PDB entry 7ZDL | electron microscopy, 3.35 A resolution | chains C and D

# Chain C
Protein: ATP-binding/permease protein CydC
Organism: Escherichia coli K-12
Reference sequence: P23886 (CYDC_ECOLI); residue numbers follow UniProt; this construct covers 1-573
Chain sequence (573 residues; row label = number of the first residue in the row):
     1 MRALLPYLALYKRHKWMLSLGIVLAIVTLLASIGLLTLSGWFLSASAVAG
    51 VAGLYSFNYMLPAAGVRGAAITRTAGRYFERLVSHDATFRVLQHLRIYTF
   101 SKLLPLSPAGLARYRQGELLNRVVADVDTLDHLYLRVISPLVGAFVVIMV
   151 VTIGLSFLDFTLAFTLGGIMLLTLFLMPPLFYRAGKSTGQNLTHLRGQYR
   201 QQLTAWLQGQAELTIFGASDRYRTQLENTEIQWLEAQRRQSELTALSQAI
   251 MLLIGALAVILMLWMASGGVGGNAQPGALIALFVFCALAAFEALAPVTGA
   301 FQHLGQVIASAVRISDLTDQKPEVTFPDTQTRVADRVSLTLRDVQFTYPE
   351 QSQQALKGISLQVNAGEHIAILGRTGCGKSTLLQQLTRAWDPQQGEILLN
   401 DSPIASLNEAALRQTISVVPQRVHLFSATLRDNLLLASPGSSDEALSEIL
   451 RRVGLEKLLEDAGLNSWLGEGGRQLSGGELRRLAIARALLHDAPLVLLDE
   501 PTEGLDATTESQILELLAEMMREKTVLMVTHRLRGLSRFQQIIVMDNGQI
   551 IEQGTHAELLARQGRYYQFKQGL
Not modelled in the structure: 573
Ion coordination: heme b/c Fe: His85 (shared with His312(D) of chain D); Mg2+: Ser380, Gln421 (together with AMP-PNP)
Ligand contacts:
  - AMP-PNP (ANP; phosphoaminophosphonic acid-adenylate ester): Ala112, Tyr348, Gln351, Ala355, Arg374, Thr375, Gly376, Cys377, Gly378, Lys379, Ser380, Thr381, Gln421, Glu500
  - heme b/c (HEB): Arg81, His85, Thr88, Phe89, Asp131, His132, Leu135, Arg136
Reported in the primary citation:
  - heme b/c coordination: His85

# Chain D
Protein: ATP-binding/permease protein CydD
Organism: Escherichia coli K-12
Reference sequence: P29018 (CYDD_ECOLI); numbering as in UniProt (aligned over 1-588)
Chain sequence (588 residues; each row starts with the number of its first residue):
     1 MNKSRQKELTRWLKQQSVISQRWLNISRLLGFVSGILIIAQAWFMARILQ
    51 HMIMENIPREALLLPFTLLVLTFVLRAWVVWLRERVGYHAGQHIRFAIRR
   101 QVLDRLQQAGPAWIQGKPAGSWATLVLEQIDDMHDYYARYLPQMALAVSV
   151 PLLIVVAIFPSNWAAALILLGTAPLIPLFMALVGMGAADANRRNFLALAR
   201 LSGHFLDRLRGMETLRIFGRGEAEIESIRSASEDFRQRTMEVLRLAFLSS
   251 GILEFFTSLSIALVAVYFGFSYLGELDFGHYDTGVTLAAGFLALILAPEF
   301 FQPLRDLGTFYHAKAQAVGAADSLKTFMETPLAHPQRGEAELASTDPVTI
   351 EAEELFITSPEGKTLAGPLNFTLPAGQRAVLVGRSGSGKSSLLNALSGFL
   401 SYQGSLRINGIELRDLSPESWRKHLSWVGQNPQLPAATLRDNVLLARPDA
   451 SEQELQAALDNAWVSEFLPLLPQGVDTPVGDQAARLSVGQAQRVAVARAL
   501 LNPCSLLLLDEPAASLDAHSEQRVMEALNAASLRQTTLMVTHQLEDLADW
   551 DVIWVMQDGRIIEQGRYAELSVAGGPFATLLAHRQEEI
Not modelled in the structure: 1-4, 480-481, 587-588
Ion coordination: heme b/c Fe: His312 (shared with His85(C) of chain C); Mg2+: Gln430 (together with AMP-PNP)
Ligand contacts:
  - AMP-PNP (ANP; phosphoaminophosphonic acid-adenylate ester), molecule 1: Ala112, Lys363, Leu365, Ser385, Gly386, Ser387, Gly388, Lys389, Ser390, Ser391, Gln430, Glu511
  - AMP-PNP (ANP), molecule 2: Arg485, Leu486, Ser487
  - heme b/c (HEB): Thr239, Leu243, Ala246, Phe247, Ser250, Gly308, Thr309, Tyr311, His312
Reported in the primary citation:
  - heme b/c coordination: His312
  - conformationally variable residues (side-chain flip): Tyr311, His312
  - binding site for heme b/c: Tyr311

# Chain C / chain D interface
Residue-residue contacts - 238 pairs, chain C then chain D:
  Leu35(C) with Ser258(D)
  Leu36(C) with Ile261(D), hydrophobic; Leu294(D), hydrophobic; Pro298(D), hydrophobic
  Ser39(C) with Ile261(D); Ala265(D); Leu294(D)
  Gly40(C) with Phe291(D)
  Phe42(C) with Ala265(D); Gly269(D)
  Leu43(C) with Ala265(D), hydrophobic; Phe268(D), hydrophobic; Leu287(D); Gly290(D); Leu294(D), hydrophobic
  Ser44(C) with Ile53(D); Phe291(D)
  Ser46(C) with Gly269(D), hydrogen bond (side chain-backbone); Tyr272(D); Leu273(D)
  Ala47(C) with Met54(D); Tyr272(D), hydrophobic; Leu287(D), hydrophobic
  Val48(C) with Ile53(D), hydrophobic; Met54(D)
  Gly50(C) with Tyr272(D); Leu273(D)
  Val51(C) with Tyr272(D)
  Leu54(C) with Leu273(D)
  Tyr59(C) with Phe270(D), hydrophobic; Leu273(D), hydrophobic; Glu275(D), hydrogen bond
  Val66(C) with Ala262(D), hydrophobic
  Ala70(C) with Ser258(D)
  Arg73(C) with Glu254(D), salt bridge; Thr257(D); Ser258(D); Arg305(D)
  Thr74(C) with Gly251(D), hydrogen bond (side chain-backbone); Phe255(D)
  Arg77(C) with Glu254(D)
  Tyr78(C) with Arg244(D), hydrogen bond (side chain-backbone); Phe247(D); Leu248(D)
  Arg81(C) with Phe247(D)
  Leu82(C) with Met240(D); Leu243(D); Phe247(D), hydrophobic
  His85(C) with Leu243(D); Phe247(D)
  Asp86(C) with Arg236(D); Met240(D)
  Phe89(C) with Arg236(D); Thr239(D)
  Arg90(C) with Arg236(D)
  Gln93(C) with Arg229(D); Ser232(D), hydrogen bond; Glu233(D)
  Arg96(C) with Phe205(D); Ile228(D)
  Ile97(C) with Ile225(D), hydrophobic; Arg229(D)
  Phe100(C) with Arg208(D); Leu209(D), hydrophobic; Met212(D), hydrophobic; Leu215(D), hydrophobic; Gly221(D); Ile225(D), hydrophobic; Ile228(D), hydrophobic
  Ser101(C) with Ile225(D)
  Leu103(C) with Met212(D)
  Leu104(C) with Gly221(D); Glu222(D)
  Ser107(C) with Met212(D); Arg216(D)
  Pro108(C) with Arg216(D)
  Leu111(C) with Met212(D), hydrophobic
  Arg115(C) with Arg485(D)
  Gln116(C) with Arg210(D)
  Gly117(C) with Arg210(D)
  Leu120(C) with Leu206(D); Leu209(D); Arg210(D)
  Asn121(C) with Leu206(D); Arg210(D), hydrogen bond
  Val124(C) with Phe205(D), hydrophobic; Leu206(D), hydrophobic; Leu209(D), hydrophobic
  Arg196(C) with Leu127(D); Glu128(D), salt bridge
  Tyr199(C) with Arg99(D); Leu103(D); Leu127(D), hydrophobic
  Arg200(C) with Ala123(D); Glu128(D), salt bridge
  Leu203(C) with Leu103(D), hydrophobic; Ala123(D), hydrophobic; Val126(D), hydrophobic; Leu127(D), hydrophobic
  Thr204(C) with Ala119(D)
  Ala205(C) with Pro435(D)
  Trp206(C) with Leu103(D); Gln107(D)
  Leu207(C) with Leu106(D), hydrophobic; Ile114(D); Trp122(D), hydrophobic
  Gln208(C) with Gln115(D); Ala119(D); Gln433(D)
  Gly209(C) with Pro435(D)
  Gln210(C) with Pro111(D); Ile114(D)
  Ala211(C) with Pro111(D), hydrophobic; Phe399(D); Trp427(D)
  Glu212(C) with Val428(D); Gln433(D); Arg498(D)
  Leu213(C) with Pro435(D), hydrophobic
  Thr214(C) with Phe399(D)
  Ile215(C) with Phe399(D), hydrophobic; Arg422(D); Leu425(D); Trp427(D)
  Phe216(C) with Trp427(D); Leu445(D); Ala446(D); Arg498(D)
  Ala218(C) with Leu445(D), hydrophobic
  Arg221(C) with Leu445(D), hydrogen bond (side chain-backbone); Pro448(D)
  Tyr222(C) with Pro435(D); Ala436(D); Leu445(D), hydrophobic
  Arg223(C) with Asp104(D), salt bridge; Gln107(D), hydrogen bond
  Leu226(C) with Leu103(D), hydrophobic
  Glu227(C) with Arg100(D), salt bridge
  Glu230(C) with Phe96(D); Arg99(D), salt bridge
  Ile231(C) with Phe96(D), hydrophobic
  Trp233(C) with Arg99(D); Leu127(D), hydrophobic; Asp131(D)
  Leu234(C) with Tyr88(D), hydrogen bond (backbone-side chain); Gln92(D); Arg95(D); Phe96(D), hydrophobic
  Gln237(C) with Tyr88(D); Arg95(D), hydrogen bond; Asp131(D)
  Arg238(C) with Tyr88(D), hydrogen bond (backbone-side chain)
  Ser241(C) with Tyr88(D)
  Glu242(C) with Arg85(D), salt bridge
  Ala245(C) with Trp81(D); Glu84(D)
  Leu246(C) with Trp81(D)
  Gln248(C) with Val80(D); Glu84(D)
  Ala249(C) with Ala77(D); Trp81(D), hydrophobic
  Leu252(C) with Phe73(D); Ala77(D); Val80(D), hydrophobic
  Leu253(C) with Phe73(D); Ala77(D), hydrophobic
  Ala256(C) with Phe73(D), hydrophobic
  Val259(C) with Met45(D), hydrophobic
  Ile260(C) with Leu69(D), hydrophobic; Val70(D), hydrophobic
  Leu263(C) with Ile48(D), hydrophobic; Leu49(D), hydrophobic; Met52(D); Phe66(D), hydrophobic; Leu69(D), hydrophobic
  Trp264(C) with Arg59(D), hydrogen bond (backbone-side chain); Leu63(D), hydrophobic; Phe66(D), hydrophobic
  Ser267(C) with Met52(D), hydrogen bond; Arg59(D)
  Gly268(C) with Arg59(D)
  Gly277(C) with Ile53(D)
  Ile280(C) with Met52(D), hydrophobic; Ile53(D), hydrophobic
  Ala281(C) with Ile53(D), hydrophobic; Phe291(D), hydrophobic
  Val284(C) with Met45(D), hydrophobic
  Phe285(C) with Leu49(D), hydrophobic; Phe291(D), hydrophobic; Leu294(D), hydrophobic; Ile295(D), hydrophobic
  Leu288(C) with Met45(D), hydrophobic; Ile295(D), hydrophobic
  Gln351(C) with Arg485(D)
  Ser352(C) with Leu470(D), hydrogen bond (side chain-backbone)
  Gln353(C) with Leu470(D); Leu471(D); Gln490(D), hydrogen bond
  Arg374(C) with Leu516(D), hydrogen bond (side chain-backbone)
  Thr375(C) with Ser515(D)
  Thr387(C) with Arg216(D), hydrogen bond (backbone-side chain)
  Arg413(C) with Arg216(D), hydrogen bond (side chain-backbone); Ile217(D); Gly219(D)
  Val418(C) with Ile217(D), hydrophobic
  Arg422(C) with Arg210(D), hydrogen bond (side chain-backbone); Glu213(D), salt bridge
  His424(C) with Asp207(D), salt bridge; Arg210(D); Gly211(D); Thr214(D)
  Leu425(C) with Asp207(D)
  Phe426(C) with Asp207(D); Gly211(D); Leu215(D), hydrophobic
  Ser427(C) with Asp207(D), hydrogen bond (backbone-side chain); Arg208(D)
  Ala428(C) with Arg208(D)
  Leu436(C) with Leu215(D), hydrophobic; Phe218(D); Arg220(D)
  Pro439(C) with Arg220(D)
  Trp467(C) with Arg200(D)
  Arg487(C) with Thr214(D); Phe218(D)
  His491(C) with Phe218(D)
  His531(C) with Gln585(D); Glu586(D)
  Arg532(C) with Arg584(D); Gln585(D)
  Leu533(C) with His583(D); Arg584(D), hydrogen bond (backbone-backbone); Glu586(D)
  Phe569(C) with Glu586(D)
  Lys570(C) with Ala582(D); His583(D)
  Gly572(C) with Gln543(D); His583(D)
Other interface residues (no listed pair), chain C (141 interface residues in all): Phe57, Thr99, Ala112, Val123, Val127, Arg136, Gln201, Ser219, Thr244, Gln275, Glu292, Glu350, Gln384, Arg388, Ala389, Ile416, Pro420, Leu435, Ala437, Asp546, Asn547, Arg565, Gln568, Gln571
Other interface residues (no listed pair), chain D (137 interface residues in all): Asn56, Glu60, Val74, Arg76, Gly110, Gly120, Arg139, Phe235, Leu245, Ser250, His312, Ser426, Pro432, Asp441, Leu444, Gln482, Ala483, Ala499, Ala513, Asp517, Ala518, Glu521, His542, Glu545

# Overview
Chain C and chain D form an interface of 141 and 137 residues respectively, with 21 hydrogen bonds and 9 salt
bridges. Among the polar pairs are Arg73(C)-Glu254(D), Arg196(C)-Glu128(D) and Arg200(C)-Glu128(D). The paper
reports a binding site for heme b/c at Tyr311(D); heme b/c coordination by His85(C) and His312(D).
Here chain C is ATP-binding/permease protein CydC and chain D is ATP-binding/permease protein CydD, both from
Escherichia coli K-12. Entry 7ZDL (IF(heme/coordinated) conformation of CydDC in AMP-PNP(CydC)/AMP-PNP(CydD)
bound state (Dataset-8)) was determined by electron microscopy (same publication as 7ZD5, 7ZDA, 7ZDB, 7ZDC,
7ZDE, 7ZDF and 10 further entries).
